9MIB - chains H and L of the 18 polymer chains in the assembly; structure by electron microscopy, 2.80 A resolution.

[Chain H]
Name: 206-9C09 heavy chain Fv
From: Homo sapiens
Chain sequence (123 residues; numbered 1 to 113 plus 10 insertion-coded residues; the number before each row is that of its first residue; a row labelled like 82A-82C holds insertion residues (82A, then the next letters in order)):
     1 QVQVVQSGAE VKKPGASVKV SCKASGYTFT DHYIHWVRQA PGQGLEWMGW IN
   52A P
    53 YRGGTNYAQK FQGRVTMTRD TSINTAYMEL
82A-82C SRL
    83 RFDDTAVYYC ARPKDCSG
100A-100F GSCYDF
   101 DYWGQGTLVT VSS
Disulfides: Cys22-Cys92, Cys98-Cys100C

[Chain L]
Name: 206-9C09 kappa chain Fv
From: Homo sapiens
Chain sequence (103 residues; row label = number of the first residue in the row; note: 4 numbers in that range are skipped by the numbering (no residue carries them; nothing is unmodelled there)):
     1 NIQMTQSPSS LSASVGDRVT ITCQASQDIS NYLNWYQQKP GKAPKLLIYD ASNLETGVPS
    61 RFSGSGSGTH FTFTISRLQP EDIATYYCQV Y
    96 ETFGQGTKVE IK
Disordered / not traced: 107
Disulfides: Cys23-Cys88

[How chain H and chain L interact]
Contacting residue pairs (29):
  Val37(H) - Phe98(L)  hydrophobic
  Gln39(H) - Gln38(L)  hydrogen bond
  Gln39(H) - Tyr87(L)
  Gln43(H) - Tyr87(L)
  Gly44(H) - Tyr87(L)
  Leu45(H) - Pro44(L)  hydrophobic
  Leu45(H) - Phe98(L)
  Trp47(H) - Glu96(L)
  Tyr91(H) - Gln38(L)
  Tyr91(H) - Ala43(L)  hydrophobic
  Lys96(H) - Tyr49(L)
  Tyr100D(H) - Asn34(L)
  Tyr100D(H) - Tyr36(L)  hydrogen bond (backbone-side chain)
  Tyr100D(H) - Gln89(L)  hydrogen bond (backbone-side chain)
  Tyr100D(H) - Tyr91(L)
  Tyr100D(H) - Glu96(L)
  Asp100E(H) - Asn34(L)
  Asp100E(H) - Tyr36(L)
  Phe100F(H) - Tyr36(L)  hydrogen bond (backbone-side chain)
  Phe100F(H) - Leu46(L)
  Phe100F(H) - Gln89(L)
  Phe100F(H) - Phe98(L)  hydrophobic
  Asp101(H) - Leu46(L)
  Asp101(H) - Glu55(L)
  Trp103(H) - Tyr36(L)
  Trp103(H) - Ala43(L)  hydrophobic
  Trp103(H) - Pro44(L)
  Trp103(H) - Phe98(L)  hydrophobic
  Gly104(H) - Ala43(L)
Interface residues without a listed pair, chain L (15 interface residues in all): Lys42, Asp50

[Overview]
Chain H and chain L form an interface of 14 and 15 residues respectively; the contacts include 4 hydrogen
bonds. Polar pairs include Gln39(H)-Gln38(L), Phe100F(H)-Tyr36(L) and Tyr100D(H)-Tyr36(L).
Chain H is 206-9C09 heavy chain Fv and chain L is 206-9C09 kappa chain Fv, both from Homo sapiens; the
structure, 206-9C09 Fab in complex with HIV-1 GT1.1 v4.1 SOSIP Env trimer and RM20A3 Fab, was determined by
electron microscopy, deposited together with 9MIA, 9MIC, 9MID, 9MIF, 9MIH, 9MII and 4 further entries.
